PDB entry 7S48 | X-ray diffraction, 1.90 A resolution | chains A and B

Chain A:
Name: Serine/threonine-protein kinase PAK 4
Organism: Homo sapiens
Notes: EC 2.7.11.1
Reference sequence: O96013 (PAK4_HUMAN), isoform O96013-2; residues 274-591 here correspond to UniProt positions 109-426 (UniProt number = residue number - 165)
Amino-acid sequence (346 residues; each row starts with the number of its first residue):
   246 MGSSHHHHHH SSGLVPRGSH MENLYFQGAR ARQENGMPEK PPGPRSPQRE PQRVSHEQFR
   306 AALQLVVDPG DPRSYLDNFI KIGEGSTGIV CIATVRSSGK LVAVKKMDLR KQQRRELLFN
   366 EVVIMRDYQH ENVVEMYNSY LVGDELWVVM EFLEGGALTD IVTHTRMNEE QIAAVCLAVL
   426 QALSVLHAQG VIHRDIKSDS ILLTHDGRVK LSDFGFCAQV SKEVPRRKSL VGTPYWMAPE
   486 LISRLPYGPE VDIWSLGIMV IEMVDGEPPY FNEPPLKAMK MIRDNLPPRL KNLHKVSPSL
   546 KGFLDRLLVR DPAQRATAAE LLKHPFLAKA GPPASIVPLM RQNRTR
Not modelled in the structure: 246-299, 590-591
Modified positions: Ser-474 (phosphoserine; SEP)
Differences from the reference sequence: expression tag (246-273)
What the authors report for this chain:
  - conformationally variable residues (side-chain flip): Phe-461
  - catalytic residues: Asp-440 (citing earlier work)
  - post-translational modification sites: Ser-474 (citing earlier work)
  - mutagenesis - Q358A: unchanged binding to Integrin beta-5 (chain B)

Chain B:
Name: Integrin beta-5
Reference sequence: P18084 (ITB5_HUMAN); residues 760-770 here = UniProt positions 760-770
Amino-acid sequence (11 residues; each row starts with the number of its first residue):
   760 ERSRARYEMA S
Not modelled in the structure: 760-761, 769-770
What the authors report for this chain:
  - mutagenesis - R765E: unchanged binding to Serine/threonine-protein kinase PAK 4 (chain A)

Chain A / chain B interface:
Pairs across the interface - 29 pairs, chain A then chain B:
  Ser-331(A) / Glu-767(B)  hydrogen bond
  Gln-358(A) / Met-768(B)
  Thr-404(A) / Arg-765(B)
  Asp-440(A) / Glu-767(B)
  Lys-442(A) / Glu-767(B)  salt bridge
  Ser-443(A) / Arg-765(B)  hydrogen bond
  Asp-444(A) / Arg-765(B)  salt bridge
  Phe-461(A) / Glu-767(B)
  Phe-461(A) / Met-768(B)
  Val-476(A) / Met-768(B)
  Gly-477(A) / Glu-767(B)
  Gly-477(A) / Met-768(B)  hydrogen bond (backbone-backbone)
  Thr-478(A) / Tyr-766(B)
  Thr-478(A) / Glu-767(B)
  Pro-479(A) / Tyr-766(B)
  Tyr-480(A) / Ser-762(B)
  Tyr-480(A) / Arg-763(B)
  Tyr-480(A) / Ala-764(B)
  Trp-481(A) / Arg-765(B)
  Glu-507(A) / Arg-765(B)  salt bridge
  Glu-512(A) / Arg-763(B)  salt bridge
  Phe-516(A) / Ser-762(B)
  Phe-516(A) / Arg-763(B)  hydrogen bond (backbone-backbone)
  Phe-516(A) / Ala-764(B)
  Phe-516(A) / Arg-765(B)
  Asn-517(A) / Ser-762(B)
  Glu-518(A) / Ser-762(B)
  Pro-520(A) / Ser-762(B)
  Pro-520(A) / Ala-764(B)  hydrophobic
Other interface residues (no listed pair), chain A (25 interface residues in all): Thr-408, Leu-475, Met-482, Pro-519, Met-524
The authors on this interface:
  - pairs named by the authors: Glu-512(A)/Arg-763(B)
  - hot spots on chain A (mutagenesis) - D444A, M482K: decreased binding to Integrin beta-5 (chain B)

Summary:
25 residues of chain A and 7 residues of chain B are in contact, with 4 hydrogen bonds and 4 salt bridges.
Among the polar pairs are Lys-442(A)/Glu-767(B), Asp-444(A)/Arg-765(B) and Glu-507(A)/Arg-765(B). The authors
report a contact between Glu-512(A) and Arg-763(B). The paper reports the catalytic residue Asp-440(A); D444A
and M482K of chain A reduce binding to Integrin beta-5 (chain B); 4 substitutions were tested in all.
Here chain A is Serine/threonine-protein kinase PAK 4 (Homo sapiens) and chain B is Integrin beta-5. Entry
7S48 (PAK4cat in complex with Integrin beta5 760-770 peptide) was determined by X-ray diffraction together
with 7S46 and 7S47 from the same study.
